PDB entry 3HII | X-ray diffraction, 2.15 A resolution | chains A and B

# Chain A (and B)
Name: Amiloride-sensitive amine oxidase
Source organism: Homo sapiens
Notes: EC 1.4.3.22; chain B of this document is another copy of the same molecule, construct and numbering; everything in this record applies to it too
Reference sequence: P19801 (ABP1_HUMAN); residues 21-751 here = UniProt positions 21-751
Sequence (731 residues; each row starts with the number of its first residue):
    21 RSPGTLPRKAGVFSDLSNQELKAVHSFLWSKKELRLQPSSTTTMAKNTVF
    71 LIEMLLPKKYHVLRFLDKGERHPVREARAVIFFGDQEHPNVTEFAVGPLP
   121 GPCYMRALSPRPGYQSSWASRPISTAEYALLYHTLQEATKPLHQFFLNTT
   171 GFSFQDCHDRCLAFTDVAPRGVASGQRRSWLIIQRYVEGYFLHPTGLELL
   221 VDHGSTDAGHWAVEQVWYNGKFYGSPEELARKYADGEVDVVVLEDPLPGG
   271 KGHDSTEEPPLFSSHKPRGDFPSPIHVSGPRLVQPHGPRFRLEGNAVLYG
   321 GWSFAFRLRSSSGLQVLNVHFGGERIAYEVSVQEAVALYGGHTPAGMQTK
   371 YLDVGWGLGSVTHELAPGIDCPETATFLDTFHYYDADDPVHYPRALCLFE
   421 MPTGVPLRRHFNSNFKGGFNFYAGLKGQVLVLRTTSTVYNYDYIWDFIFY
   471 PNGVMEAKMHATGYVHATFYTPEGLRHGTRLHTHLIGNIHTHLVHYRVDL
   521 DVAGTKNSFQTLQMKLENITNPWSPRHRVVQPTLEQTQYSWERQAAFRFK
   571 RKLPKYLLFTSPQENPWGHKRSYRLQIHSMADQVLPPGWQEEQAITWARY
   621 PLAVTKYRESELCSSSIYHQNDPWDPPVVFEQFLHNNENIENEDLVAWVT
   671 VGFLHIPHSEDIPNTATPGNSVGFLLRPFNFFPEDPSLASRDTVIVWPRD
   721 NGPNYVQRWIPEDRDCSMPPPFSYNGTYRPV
Not modelled in the structure: 21-26, 268-277 (chain B: 21-27, 264-277)
Disulfide bonds: C177-C181, C391-C417
Covalent attachments: N-acetylglucosamine (NAG) linked to N110, N538, N745
Modified residues: Y461 (5-(2-carboxy-2-aminoethyl)-2-hydroxy-1,4-benzoquinone; TPQ)
Sequence notes: engineered mutation R21 (Pro in P19801)
Bound ions: Cu ion: Y461, H510, H512, H675; Ca2+ site 1: D519, L520, D521, D664, L665; Ca2+ site 2: E562, F653, N656, E658
Residues lining bound ligands: 1,5-bis(4-amidinophenoxy)pentane (PNT): Y148, T185, D186, Y371, D373, W376, G377, S380, V381, Y404, Y412, V458, Y459, N460, Y461
Swiss-Prot annotation at these positions:
  - active site: D373 (Proton acceptor), Y461 (Schiff-base intermediate with substrate)
  - binding site (Cu(2+)): H510, H512, H675
  - binding site (Ca(2+)): D519, L520, D521, E562, F653, N656, E658, D664, L665
  - modified residue: Y461 (2',4',5'-topaquinone)
  - glycosylation (N-linked (GlcNAc...) asparagine): N110, N168, N538, N745
  - natural variant: D645 (H645D: this construct carries the variant)
From the paper describing this entry:
  - binding site for 1,5-bis(4-amidinophenoxy)pentane: Y371, D373, W376, S380
  - conformationally variable residues (order/disorder transition): S380
  - specificity-determining residues: D186, S380 (by similarity / conservation)
  - catalytic residues: D373 (by similarity / conservation)
  - specificity-determining residues: Y152 (proposed by the authors, not directly observed)

# Interface between chain A and chain B
Contacting residue pairs (413):
  V192(A) - N541(B)
  V192(A) - W543(B)  hydrophobic
  V192(A) - H547(B)
  R198(A) - W543(B)
  W200(A) - W543(B)
  Y206(A) - N440(B)  hydrogen bond
  E208(A) - W717(B)
  Y210(A) - F435(B)
  F211(A) - H430(B)
  F211(A) - N432(B)
  L220(A) - W543(B)  hydrophobic
  F242(A) - P542(B)  hydrophobic
  F242(A) - W543(B)  hydrophobic
  H285(A) - R428(B)
  H285(A) - A443(B)
  H285(A) - T713(B)
  H285(A) - I715(B)
  K286(A) - I715(B)
  K286(A) - W717(B)
  K286(A) - Q727(B)
  P287(A) - L708(B)
  P287(A) - S710(B)
  P287(A) - R711(B)
  P287(A) - W729(B)
  R288(A) - E704(B)  salt bridge
  R288(A) - L708(B)  hydrogen bond (backbone-backbone)
  R288(A) - A709(B)  hydrogen bond (backbone-backbone)
  G289(A) - A709(B)
  G289(A) - R711(B)  hydrogen bond (backbone-side chain)
  D290(A) - A709(B)
  D290(A) - R711(B)  salt bridge
  F291(A) - G320(B)
  F291(A) - G321(B)
  F291(A) - P706(B)
  F291(A) - A709(B)  hydrophobic
  F291(A) - S710(B)
  P292(A) - G320(B)
  P292(A) - G321(B)
  S293(A) - L318(B)
  S293(A) - G320(B)  hydrogen bond (backbone-backbone)
  I295(A) - R309(B)
  I295(A) - G320(B)
  I295(A) - I730(B)
  H296(A) - I730(B)
  V297(A) - H306(B)
  V297(A) - R309(B)  hydrogen bond (backbone-side chain)
  V297(A) - I730(B)
  S298(A) - H306(B)
  S298(A) - R309(B)
  S298(A) - D733(B)  hydrogen bond
  G299(A) - R309(B)
  G299(A) - Q448(B)
  P300(A) - V303(B)
  P300(A) - Q304(B)
  P300(A) - E420(B)
  P300(A) - P422(B)
  P300(A) - K446(B)  hydrogen bond (backbone-side chain)
  P300(A) - Q448(B)  hydrogen bond (backbone-side chain)
  R301(A) - R301(B)
  R301(A) - L302(B)
  R301(A) - V303(B)  hydrogen bond (backbone-backbone)
  R301(A) - K446(B)
  L302(A) - R301(B)
  L302(A) - P422(B)  hydrophobic
  V303(A) - P300(B)
  V303(A) - R301(B)  hydrogen bond (backbone-backbone)
  V303(A) - V303(B)  hydrophobic
  V303(A) - C736(B)  hydrophobic
  Q304(A) - P300(B)
  H306(A) - V297(B)
  H306(A) - S298(B)  hydrogen bond
  R309(A) - I295(B)
  R309(A) - V297(B)  hydrogen bond (side chain-backbone)
  R309(A) - S298(B)
  R309(A) - G299(B)
  R311(A) - S293(B)
  R311(A) - P294(B)
  L318(A) - S293(B)
  G320(A) - F291(B)
  G320(A) - P292(B)
  G320(A) - S293(B)  hydrogen bond (backbone-backbone)
  G320(A) - I295(B)
  G321(A) - F291(B)
  G321(A) - P292(B)
  G343(A) - P292(B)
  Y359(A) - P552(B)
  G360(A) - Q551(B)
  G360(A) - P552(B)
  G361(A) - Q551(B)  hydrogen bond (backbone-side chain)
  M367(A) - P542(B)
  M367(A) - V549(B)  hydrophobic
  M367(A) - Q551(B)
  Q368(A) - W543(B)
  H383(A) - F431(B)
  E384(A) - R429(B)  hydrogen bond (backbone-side chain)
  A386(A) - Y442(B)  hydrophobic
  G388(A) - K446(B)
  I389(A) - P426(B)
  I389(A) - Y442(B)
  I389(A) - G444(B)
  I389(A) - L445(B)
  I389(A) - K446(B)
  I389(A) - V714(B)  hydrophobic
  D390(A) - P426(B)
  D390(A) - R429(B)  salt bridge
  D390(A) - Y442(B)  hydrogen bond
  F419(A) - G424(B)
  E420(A) - P300(B)
  M421(A) - T423(B)
  M421(A) - G424(B)
  P422(A) - P300(B)
  T423(A) - M421(B)
  G424(A) - M421(B)
  G424(A) - R453(B)  hydrogen bond (backbone-side chain)
  V425(A) - R453(B)
  V425(A) - I464(B)  hydrophobic
  V425(A) - H480(B)
  P426(A) - I389(B)
  P426(A) - D390(B)
  P426(A) - T687(B)  hydrogen bond (backbone-side chain)
  L427(A) - A686(B)
  L427(A) - T687(B)  hydrogen bond (backbone-backbone)
  L427(A) - P688(B)
  R428(A) - H285(B)
  R428(A) - T482(B)
  R429(A) - E384(B)  hydrogen bond (side chain-backbone)
  R429(A) - D390(B)  salt bridge
  R429(A) - T457(B)
  R429(A) - D462(B)  salt bridge
  R429(A) - T482(B)  hydrogen bond (backbone-side chain)
  R429(A) - G483(B)  hydrogen bond (backbone-backbone)
  R429(A) - N684(B)
  H430(A) - F211(B)
  H430(A) - Y459(B)
  H430(A) - N460(B)  hydrogen bond (side chain-backbone)
  H430(A) - D462(B)  salt bridge
  H430(A) - Y484(B)
  H430(A) - N684(B)
  F431(A) - H383(B)
  F431(A) - T457(B)
  F431(A) - D462(B)  hydrogen bond (backbone-side chain)
  F431(A) - Y744(B)
  F431(A) - G746(B)
  N432(A) - Y210(B)
  N432(A) - F211(B)
  S433(A) - Y748(B)  hydrogen bond
  N434(A) - Y748(B)
  F435(A) - Y210(B)
  F435(A) - V458(B)
  F435(A) - Y459(B)  hydrophobic
  F435(A) - Y748(B)
  K436(A) - Y748(B)
  G437(A) - T747(B)
  G437(A) - Y748(B)  hydrogen bond (backbone-backbone)
  G437(A) - R749(B)  hydrogen bond (backbone-side chain)
  G438(A) - G746(B)
  G438(A) - Y748(B)  hydrogen bond (backbone-side chain)
  F439(A) - Y744(B)  hydrophobic
  F439(A) - N745(B)
  F439(A) - G746(B)
  N440(A) - Y206(B)  hydrogen bond
  F441(A) - E208(B)
  F441(A) - Y484(B)
  Y442(A) - A386(B)  hydrophobic
  Y442(A) - I389(B)
  Y442(A) - D390(B)  hydrogen bond
  Y442(A) - Y744(B)
  A443(A) - H285(B)
  G444(A) - I389(B)
  L445(A) - I389(B)
  K446(A) - P300(B)  hydrogen bond (side chain-backbone)
  K446(A) - R301(B)
  K446(A) - G388(B)
  K446(A) - I389(B)
  K446(A) - E393(B)  salt bridge
  Q448(A) - G299(B)
  Q448(A) - P300(B)  hydrogen bond (side chain-backbone)
  R453(A) - G424(B)  hydrogen bond (side chain-backbone)
  R453(A) - V425(B)
  T457(A) - R429(B)  hydrogen bond
  T457(A) - F431(B)
  V458(A) - F435(B)
  Y459(A) - H430(B)
  Y459(A) - F435(B)  hydrophobic
  N460(A) - H430(B)
  D462(A) - R429(B)  salt bridge
  D462(A) - H430(B)  salt bridge
  D462(A) - F431(B)  hydrogen bond (side chain-backbone)
  I464(A) - V425(B)  hydrophobic
  I464(A) - P426(B)  hydrophobic
  Y470(A) - P688(B)  hydrophobic
  N472(A) - A686(B)
  N472(A) - P688(B)
  H480(A) - V425(B)
  T482(A) - R428(B)
  T482(A) - R429(B)  hydrogen bond (side chain-backbone)
  G483(A) - R429(B)  hydrogen bond (backbone-backbone)
  Y484(A) - H430(B)
  Y484(A) - F441(B)
  L495(A) - H589(B)
  R496(A) - E537(B)  salt bridge
  R496(A) - T553(B)
  R496(A) - L554(B)  hydrogen bond (backbone-backbone)
  H497(A) - E537(B)  salt bridge
  H497(A) - Q551(B)
  H497(A) - P552(B)  hydrogen bond (side chain-backbone)
  H497(A) - T553(B)
  G498(A) - L554(B)
  T499(A) - H589(B)
  T499(A) - N700(B)
  R500(A) - W587(B)
  R500(A) - H589(B)  hydrogen bond (backbone-side chain)
  L501(A) - W587(B)  hydrogen bond (backbone-side chain)
  H502(A) - W587(B)
  T503(A) - W587(B)
  I509(A) - M534(B)  hydrophobic
  I509(A) - P552(B)  hydrophobic
  I509(A) - T553(B)
  L532(A) - I676(B)  hydrophobic
  M534(A) - V604(B)  hydrophobic
  M534(A) - L674(B)
  L536(A) - V604(B)
  L536(A) - P606(B)
  E537(A) - R496(B)  salt bridge
  E537(A) - H497(B)  salt bridge
  N541(A) - V192(B)
  P542(A) - F242(B)  hydrophobic
  P542(A) - M367(B)
  W543(A) - V192(B)  hydrophobic
  W543(A) - R198(B)
  W543(A) - W200(B)
  W543(A) - L220(B)  hydrophobic
  W543(A) - F242(B)  hydrophobic
  W543(A) - P364(B)
  W543(A) - Q368(B)
  H547(A) - V192(B)
  R548(A) - W609(B)
  V550(A) - P606(B)  hydrophobic
  V550(A) - W609(B)
  Q551(A) - G360(B)
  Q551(A) - G361(B)  hydrogen bond (side chain-backbone)
  Q551(A) - M367(B)
  Q551(A) - H497(B)
  P552(A) - Y359(B)
  P552(A) - G360(B)
  P552(A) - H497(B)  hydrogen bond (backbone-side chain)
  T553(A) - R496(B)
  T553(A) - H497(B)
  T553(A) - I509(B)
  L554(A) - R496(B)  hydrogen bond (backbone-backbone)
  L554(A) - G498(B)
  L554(A) - I676(B)  hydrophobic
  Y576(A) - L674(B)  hydrogen bond (side chain-backbone)
  Y576(A) - H675(B)
  Y576(A) - I676(B)  hydrogen bond (side chain-backbone)
  N585(A) - S679(B)  hydrogen bond
  W587(A) - R500(B)
  W587(A) - L501(B)  hydrogen bond (side chain-backbone)
  W587(A) - H502(B)
  W587(A) - T503(B)
  W587(A) - S679(B)
  H589(A) - L495(B)
  H589(A) - T499(B)
  H589(A) - R500(B)  hydrogen bond (side chain-backbone)
  R594(A) - M600(B)
  Q596(A) - M600(B)
  Q596(A) - G689(B)  hydrogen bond (side chain-backbone)
  I597(A) - M600(B)
  H598(A) - H598(B)
  M600(A) - K575(B)
  M600(A) - R594(B)
  M600(A) - Q596(B)
  V604(A) - M534(B)  hydrophobic
  V604(A) - L536(B)
  P606(A) - L536(B)
  W609(A) - R548(B)
  W609(A) - V550(B)
  L674(A) - M534(B)  hydrophobic
  L674(A) - Y576(B)  hydrogen bond (backbone-side chain)
  H675(A) - Y576(B)
  I676(A) - L532(B)  hydrophobic
  I676(A) - L554(B)  hydrophobic
  I676(A) - Y576(B)  hydrogen bond (backbone-side chain)
  I676(A) - F699(B)
  H678(A) - P698(B)  hydrogen bond (side chain-backbone)
  H678(A) - F699(B)
  H678(A) - N700(B)
  S679(A) - N585(B)  hydrogen bond
  S679(A) - W587(B)
  S679(A) - N700(B)  hydrogen bond (backbone-side chain)
  S679(A) - F702(B)  hydrogen bond (side chain-backbone)
  S679(A) - P703(B)
  S679(A) - E704(B)
  S679(A) - D705(B)
  E680(A) - P698(B)
  E680(A) - F699(B)
  E680(A) - N700(B)  hydrogen bond (side chain-backbone)
  E680(A) - F701(B)  hydrogen bond (side chain-backbone)
  E680(A) - F702(B)  hydrogen bond (side chain-backbone)
  E680(A) - E704(B)
  E680(A) - D705(B)
  E680(A) - P706(B)
  I682(A) - E704(B)
  I682(A) - D705(B)  hydrogen bond (backbone-backbone)
  I682(A) - L708(B)
  P683(A) - L708(B)
  N684(A) - R429(B)
  N684(A) - H430(B)
  A686(A) - L427(B)
  A686(A) - N472(B)
  T687(A) - P426(B)  hydrogen bond (side chain-backbone)
  T687(A) - L427(B)  hydrogen bond (backbone-backbone)
  P688(A) - L427(B)
  P688(A) - Y470(B)  hydrophobic
  P688(A) - N472(B)
  P688(A) - R697(B)
  G689(A) - Q596(B)  hydrogen bond (backbone-side chain)
  G689(A) - L695(B)
  G689(A) - R697(B)  hydrogen bond (backbone-side chain)
  N690(A) - R697(B)  hydrogen bond
  L695(A) - G689(B)
  R697(A) - P688(B)
  R697(A) - G689(B)  hydrogen bond (side chain-backbone)
  R697(A) - N690(B)  hydrogen bond
  P698(A) - H678(B)  hydrogen bond (backbone-side chain)
  P698(A) - E680(B)
  F699(A) - I676(B)
  F699(A) - H678(B)
  F699(A) - E680(B)
  N700(A) - T499(B)
  N700(A) - H678(B)
  N700(A) - S679(B)  hydrogen bond (side chain-backbone)
  N700(A) - E680(B)  hydrogen bond (backbone-side chain)
  F701(A) - E680(B)  hydrogen bond (backbone-side chain)
  F702(A) - S679(B)  hydrogen bond (backbone-side chain)
  F702(A) - E680(B)  hydrogen bond (backbone-side chain)
  P703(A) - S679(B)
  E704(A) - R288(B)  salt bridge
  E704(A) - S679(B)
  E704(A) - E680(B)
  E704(A) - I682(B)
  D705(A) - S679(B)
  D705(A) - E680(B)
  D705(A) - I682(B)  hydrogen bond (backbone-backbone)
  P706(A) - F291(B)
  P706(A) - E680(B)
  L708(A) - H285(B)
  L708(A) - P287(B)
  L708(A) - R288(B)  hydrogen bond (backbone-backbone)
  L708(A) - P683(B)
  A709(A) - R288(B)  hydrogen bond (backbone-backbone)
  A709(A) - G289(B)
  A709(A) - D290(B)
  A709(A) - F291(B)
  S710(A) - P287(B)
  S710(A) - F291(B)
  R711(A) - P287(B)
  R711(A) - G289(B)  hydrogen bond (side chain-backbone)
  T713(A) - H285(B)
  V714(A) - I389(B)  hydrophobic
  I715(A) - H285(B)
  I715(A) - K286(B)
  W717(A) - E208(B)
  W717(A) - K286(B)
  N724(A) - Y744(B)  hydrogen bond (side chain-backbone)
  N724(A) - N745(B)  hydrogen bond (side chain-backbone)
  V726(A) - F742(B)  hydrophobic
  Q727(A) - K286(B)
  R728(A) - F742(B)
  W729(A) - P287(B)
  I730(A) - H296(B)
  I730(A) - V297(B)
  I730(A) - S298(B)
  P731(A) - S298(B)
  E732(A) - P741(B)
  E732(A) - F742(B)  hydrogen bond (side chain-backbone)
  D733(A) - S298(B)
  D733(A) - R301(B)  salt bridge
  R734(A) - R301(B)  hydrogen bond (backbone-side chain)
  R734(A) - M738(B)
  R734(A) - P739(B)  hydrogen bond (side chain-backbone)
  R734(A) - P741(B)
  D735(A) - R301(B)  hydrogen bond (backbone-side chain)
  C736(A) - R301(B)
  C736(A) - C736(B)  disulfide
  C736(A) - S737(B)  hydrogen bond (side chain-backbone)
  S737(A) - C736(B)
  M738(A) - R734(B)
  P739(A) - R734(B)  hydrogen bond (backbone-side chain)
  P740(A) - R734(B)
  P741(A) - E732(B)
  P741(A) - R734(B)
  F742(A) - V726(B)  hydrophobic
  F742(A) - R728(B)
  F742(A) - E732(B)  hydrogen bond (backbone-side chain)
  Y744(A) - F431(B)
  Y744(A) - F439(B)  hydrophobic
  Y744(A) - Y442(B)
  Y744(A) - V716(B)  hydrophobic
  Y744(A) - N724(B)
  N745(A) - F439(B)
  N745(A) - N724(B)
  G746(A) - F431(B)
  G746(A) - G438(B)
  G746(A) - F439(B)
  T747(A) - G437(B)
  Y748(A) - S433(B)  hydrogen bond
  Y748(A) - N434(B)
  Y748(A) - F435(B)
  Y748(A) - K436(B)
  Y748(A) - G437(B)  hydrogen bond (backbone-backbone)
  Y748(A) - G438(B)  hydrogen bond (side chain-backbone)
  R749(A) - G437(B)  hydrogen bond (side chain-backbone)
Interface residues without a listed pair, chain A (206 interface residues in all): G191, F282, S284, P305, Y319, F341, G342, L358, P364, K370, L385, E393, T455, P471, V474, S544, V549, K575, A601, L605, P677, T685, S707, D712, V716
Interface residues without a listed pair, chain B (200 interface residues in all): G209, Q235, F282, S284, Y319, F341, L358, L385, F419, T455, P471, V474, Q533, S544, L605, P677, T685, S707, D712, P740
Cross-chain cystine bridges: C736(A)-C736(B)

# In short
Chain A and chain B form an interface of 206 and 200 residues respectively, with 1 disulfide bond, 91 hydrogen
bonds and 15 salt bridges. Among the polar pairs are R288(A)-E704(B), D290(A)-R711(B) and D390(A)-R429(B).
Chain A binds 1,5-bis(4-amidinophenoxy)pentane. The paper reports the catalytic residue D373(A); a binding
site for 1,5-bis(4-amidinophenoxy)pentane at Y371(A), D373(A) and W376(A) among others.
Both chains are Amiloride-sensitive amine oxidase (Homo sapiens). Entry 3HII (Crystal structure of human
diamine oxidase in complex with the inhibitor pentamidine) was determined by X-ray diffraction together with
3HI7 and 3HIG from the same study.
